PDB entry 1LPN | X-ray diffraction, 2.18 A resolution | chain A

# Chain A
Molecule: Lipase
Source organism: Candida rugosa
Notes: EC 3.1.1.3
Reference sequence: P20261 (LIP1_CANRU); residues -14 to 534 here correspond to UniProt positions 1-549 (UniProt number = residue number + 15)
Amino-acid sequence (549 residues; each row starts with the number of its first residue; numbers below 1 keep their minus sign (Met-14 is residue -14)):
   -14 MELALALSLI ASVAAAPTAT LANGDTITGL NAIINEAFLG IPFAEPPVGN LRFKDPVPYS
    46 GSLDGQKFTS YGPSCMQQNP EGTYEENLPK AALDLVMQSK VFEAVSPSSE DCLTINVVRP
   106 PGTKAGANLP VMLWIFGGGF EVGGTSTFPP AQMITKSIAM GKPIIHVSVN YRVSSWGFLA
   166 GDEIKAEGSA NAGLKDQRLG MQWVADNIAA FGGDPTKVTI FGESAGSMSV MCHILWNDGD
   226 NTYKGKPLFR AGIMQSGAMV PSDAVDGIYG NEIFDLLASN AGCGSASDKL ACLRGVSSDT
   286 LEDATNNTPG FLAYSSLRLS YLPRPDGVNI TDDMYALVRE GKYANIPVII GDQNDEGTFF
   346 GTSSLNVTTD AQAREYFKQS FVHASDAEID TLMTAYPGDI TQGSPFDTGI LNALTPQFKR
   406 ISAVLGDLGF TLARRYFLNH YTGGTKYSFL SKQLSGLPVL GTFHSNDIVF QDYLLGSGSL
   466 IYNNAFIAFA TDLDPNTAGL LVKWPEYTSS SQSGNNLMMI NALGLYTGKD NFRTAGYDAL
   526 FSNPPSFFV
Disordered / not traced: -14 to 0
Curated features (UniProtKB/Swiss-Prot):
  - active site: Ser209 (Acyl-ester intermediate), Glu341 (Charge relay system), His449 (Charge relay system)
  - glycosylation (N-linked (GlcNAc...) asparagine): Asn314, Asn351
Disulfides: Cys60-Cys97, Cys268-Cys277
Covalent attachments: dodecanesulfonate ion (DSC) linked to Ser209, His449; N-acetylglucosamine (NAG) linked to Asn314, Asn351
Metal / ion sites: Ca2+ site 1 near Asp260 (its only coordinating residue here); Ca2+ site 2 near Gly326 (its only coordinating residue here)
Ligand contacts:
  - dodecanesulfonate ion (DSC), molecule 1: Gly122, Gly123, Gly124, Ala210, Met213, Val245, Pro246, Leu302, Arg303, Leu304, Leu307, Phe345, Phe366, Leu410, Leu413, Gly414, Phe415, Val534
  - dodecanesulfonate ion (DSC), molecule 2: Phe296, Phe344, Phe345, Leu445, Phe448, Ser450

# In short
Covalently linked N-acetylglucosamine: at Asn314 and Asn351. Dodecanesulfonate ion is covalently linked to
Ser209 and His449. Curated annotation (UniProt) lists 3 active-site residues.
Chain A is Lipase (Candida rugosa); the structure, Analogs of reaction intermediates identify A unique
substrate binding site in candida rugosa lipase, was determined by X-ray diffraction, deposited together with
1LPO and 1LPP.
